PDB entry 4NBT | X-ray diffraction, 1.48 A resolution | chains A and B of the 4 polymer chains in the assembly

== Chain A (and B) ==
Name: 3-oxoacyl-[acyl-carrier-protein] reductase
From: Acholeplasma laidlawii
Notes: EC 1.1.1.100; chain B of this document is another copy of the same molecule, construct and numbering; everything in this record applies to it too
UniProtKB: A9NFJ2 (A9NFJ2_ACHLI); numbering as in UniProt (aligned over 1-240)
Chain sequence (240 residues; each row starts with the number of its first residue):
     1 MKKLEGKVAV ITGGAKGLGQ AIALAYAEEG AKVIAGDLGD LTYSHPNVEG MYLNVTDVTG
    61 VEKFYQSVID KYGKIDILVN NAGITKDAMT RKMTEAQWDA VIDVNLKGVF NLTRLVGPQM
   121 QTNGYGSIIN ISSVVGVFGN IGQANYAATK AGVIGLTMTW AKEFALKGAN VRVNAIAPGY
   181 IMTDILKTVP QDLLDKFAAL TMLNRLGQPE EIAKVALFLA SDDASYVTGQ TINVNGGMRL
Unresolved in the structure: 1
Small-molecule neighbours: NAD (nicotinamide-adenine-dinucleotide): Gly13, Ala15, Lys16, Gly17, Leu18, Gly19, Asp37, Leu38, Leu53, Asn54, Val55, Thr56, Asn81, Ala82, Gly83, Ile84, Val104, Ile131, Ser132, Ser133, Tyr146, Lys150, Pro178, Gly179, Tyr180, Ile181, Thr183, Leu186
Reported in the primary citation:
  - specificity-determining residues: Ala15, Lys16, Leu38

== Interface between chain A and chain B ==
Pairs across the interface - 55 pairs, chain A then chain B:
  Ala161(A) - Met202(B)  hydrophobic
  Lys162(A) - Met202(B)
  Lys162(A) - Arg239(B)
  Ala165(A) - Met202(B)
  Val171(A) - Leu203(B)
  Tyr180(A) - Tyr226(B)
  Ile181(A) - Tyr226(B)  hydrophobic
  Thr201(A) - Tyr226(B)
  Met202(A) - Ala161(B)  hydrophobic
  Met202(A) - Lys162(B)
  Met202(A) - Ala165(B)
  Leu203(A) - Val171(B)
  Leu203(A) - Ser225(B)
  Arg205(A) - Ser225(B)  hydrogen bond (side chain-backbone)
  Arg205(A) - Tyr226(B)  hydrogen bond (backbone-side chain)
  Leu206(A) - Tyr226(B)
  Gly207(A) - Tyr226(B)  hydrogen bond (backbone-side chain)
  Glu211(A) - Ser225(B)  hydrogen bond
  Glu211(A) - Tyr226(B)
  Lys214(A) - Asp222(B)  hydrogen bond (side chain-backbone)
  Lys214(A) - Asp223(B)
  Lys214(A) - Ser225(B)  hydrogen bond
  Val215(A) - Phe218(B)  hydrophobic
  Phe218(A) - Val215(B)  hydrophobic
  Phe218(A) - Phe218(B)  hydrophobic
  Asp222(A) - Lys214(B)  hydrogen bond (backbone-side chain)
  Asp223(A) - Lys214(B)
  Asp223(A) - Val215(B)
  Ser225(A) - Leu203(B)
  Ser225(A) - Arg205(B)  hydrogen bond (backbone-side chain)
  Ser225(A) - Glu211(B)  hydrogen bond
  Ser225(A) - Lys214(B)  hydrogen bond
  Tyr226(A) - Tyr180(B)
  Tyr226(A) - Ile181(B)  hydrophobic
  Tyr226(A) - Thr201(B)
  Tyr226(A) - Arg205(B)  hydrogen bond (side chain-backbone)
  Tyr226(A) - Leu206(B)
  Tyr226(A) - Gly207(B)  hydrogen bond (side chain-backbone)
  Tyr226(A) - Glu211(B)
  Tyr226(A) - Val234(B)
  Tyr226(A) - Asn235(B)  hydrogen bond (backbone-backbone)
  Tyr226(A) - Gly236(B)  hydrogen bond (backbone-backbone)
  Thr228(A) - Gly236(B)
  Thr228(A) - Gly237(B)
  Gln230(A) - Asn233(B)  hydrogen bond
  Gln230(A) - Asn235(B)
  Ile232(A) - Ile232(B)  hydrophobic
  Asn233(A) - Gln230(B)  hydrogen bond
  Val234(A) - Tyr226(B)
  Asn235(A) - Tyr226(B)  hydrogen bond (backbone-backbone)
  Asn235(A) - Gln230(B)
  Gly236(A) - Tyr226(B)  hydrogen bond (backbone-backbone)
  Gly236(A) - Thr228(B)
  Gly237(A) - Thr228(B)
  Arg239(A) - Lys162(B)
Interface residues without a listed pair, chain A (34 interface residues in all): Met158, Asn170, Arg172, Val227, Gly229
Interface residues without a listed pair, chain B (34 interface residues in all): Met158, Asn170, Arg172, Val227, Gly229

== In short ==
Chain A and chain B each contribute 34 residues to their interface, with 18 hydrogen bonds. Among the polar
pairs are Arg205(A)-Ser225(B), Arg205(A)-Tyr226(B) and Gly207(A)-Tyr226(B). Bound to chain A: NAD. The paper
reports specificity determinants Ala15(A), Lys16(A) and Leu38(A).
Both chains are 3-oxoacyl-[acyl-carrier-protein] reductase (Acholeplasma laidlawii). Entry 4NBT (Crystal
structure of FabG from Acholeplasma laidlawii) was determined by X-ray diffraction together with 4NBU and 4NBW
from the same study.
